PDB entry 7E80 | electron microscopy, 3.67 A resolution | chains d and W of the 77 polymer chains in the assembly

Chain d:
Name: Flagellar basal-body rod protein FlgF
Organism: Salmonella typhimurium (strain LT2 / SGSC1412 / ATCC 700720)
UniProt: P16323 (FLGF_SALTY); residue numbers follow UniProt; this construct covers 1-251
Chain sequence (251 residues; numbered 1 to 251; the number before each row is that of its first residue):
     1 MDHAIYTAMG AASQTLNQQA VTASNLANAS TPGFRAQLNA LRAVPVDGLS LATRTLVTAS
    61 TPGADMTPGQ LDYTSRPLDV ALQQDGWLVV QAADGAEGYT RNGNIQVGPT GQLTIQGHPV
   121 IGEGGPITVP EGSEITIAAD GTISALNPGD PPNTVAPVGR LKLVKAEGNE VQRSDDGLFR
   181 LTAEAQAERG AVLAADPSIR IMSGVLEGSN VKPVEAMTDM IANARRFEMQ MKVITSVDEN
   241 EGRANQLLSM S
Unresolved in the structure: 1, 251

Chain W:
Name: Flagellar basal-body rod protein FlgG
Organism: Salmonella typhimurium (strain LT2 / SGSC1412 / ATCC 700720)
UniProt: P0A1J3 (FLGG_SALTY); numbering as in UniProt (aligned over 1-260)
Chain sequence (260 residues; numbered 1 to 260; the number before each row is that of its first residue):
     1 MISSLWIAKT GLDAQQTNMD VIANNLANVS TNGFKRQRAV FEDLLYQTIR QPGAQSSEQT
    61 TLPSGLQIGT GVRPVATERL HSQGNLSQTN NSKDVAIKGQ GFFQVMLPDG TSAYTRDGSF
   121 QVDQNGQLVT AGGFQVQPAI TIPANALSIT IGRDGVVSVT QQGQAAPVQV GQLNLTTFMN
   181 DTGLESIGEN LYIETQSSGA PNESTPGLNG AGLLYQGYVE TSNVNVAEEL VNMIQVQRAY
   241 EINSKAVSTT DQMLQKLTQL
Unresolved in the structure: 1

Chain d / chain W interface:
Pairs across the interface - 69 pairs, chain d then chain W:
  Leu16(d) - Met253(W)  hydrophobic
  Gln19(d) - Thr249(W)
  Gln19(d) - Thr250(W)
  Ala20(d) - Ser3(W)
  Val21(d) - Gln67(W)
  Val21(d) - Ile68(W)  hydrophobic
  Ala23(d) - Ser4(W)
  Ala23(d) - Ile7(W)
  Ser24(d) - Ile7(W)
  Ser24(d) - Gly69(W)
  Ser24(d) - Thr70(W)
  Leu26(d) - Ile242(W)  hydrophobic
  Leu26(d) - Asn243(W)
  Ala27(d) - Val72(W)
  Asn28(d) - Asp43(W)
  Asn28(d) - Val72(W)
  Ser30(d) - Gln15(W)
  Ser30(d) - Phe41(W)
  Thr31(d) - Phe41(W)  hydrogen bond (side chain-backbone)
  Pro32(d) - Phe41(W)
  Phe34(d) - Asp43(W)
  Phe34(d) - Tyr46(W)
  Arg42(d) - Leu62(W)
  Arg42(d) - Ser64(W)
  Thr58(d) - Arg50(W)  hydrogen bond
  Ala59(d) - Arg50(W)  hydrogen bond (backbone-side chain)
  Ala59(d) - Leu66(W)
  Ser60(d) - Gly65(W)
  Thr61(d) - Gly65(W)  hydrogen bond (side chain-backbone)
  Thr61(d) - Leu66(W)
  Thr61(d) - Gln67(W)
  Pro62(d) - Leu62(W)  hydrophobic
  Asp72(d) - Glu228(W)
  Arg76(d) - Arg38(W)
  Asp79(d) - Arg38(W)  salt bridge
  Asn102(d) - Glu42(W)  hydrogen bond
  Asn104(d) - Glu78(W)
  Gln106(d) - Glu78(W)  hydrogen bond
  Val107(d) - Asn180(W)
  Pro109(d) - Met179(W)
  Pro109(d) - Gln196(W)
  Pro109(d) - Ser197(W)
  Pro109(d) - Gly199(W)
  Gln116(d) - Glu42(W)  hydrogen bond
  Glu131(d) - Met179(W)
  Gly132(d) - Met179(W)
  Pro148(d) - Gln100(W)
  Pro148(d) - Gly210(W)
  Gly149(d) - Gly210(W)
  Arg173(d) - Tyr46(W)
  Arg173(d) - Gln67(W)  hydrogen bond (backbone-side chain)
  Asp175(d) - Leu45(W)
  Asp175(d) - Tyr46(W)  hydrogen bond (backbone-backbone)
  Asp175(d) - Thr48(W)
  Met217(d) - Ile242(W)  hydrophobic
  Met217(d) - Lys245(W)
  Met220(d) - Ala246(W)  hydrophobic
  Met220(d) - Thr249(W)
  Ala224(d) - Met253(W)  hydrophobic
  Ala224(d) - Lys256(W)  hydrogen bond (backbone-side chain)
  Arg225(d) - Gln252(W)
  Phe227(d) - Met253(W)
  Phe227(d) - Lys256(W)
  Phe227(d) - Leu257(W)  hydrophobic
  Glu228(d) - Lys256(W)
  Met231(d) - Leu257(W)  hydrophobic
  Met231(d) - Leu260(W)
  Ile234(d) - Leu260(W)  hydrophobic
  Thr235(d) - Leu260(W)
Interface residues without a listed pair, chain d (53 interface residues in all): Thr15, Asn17, Ala29, Gly63, Thr74, Gly108, Gln172, Ser174, Asp176, Leu206
Interface residues without a listed pair, chain W (49 interface residues in all): Gly11, Val40, Pro52, Pro63, Gly71, Leu80, Ser198, Gln235

Overview:
Chain d and chain W form an interface of 53 and 49 residues respectively; the contacts include 10 hydrogen
bonds and 1 salt bridge. Polar pairs include Asp79(d)-Arg38(W), Thr31(d)-Phe41(W) and Thr58(d)-Arg50(W).
Here chain d is Flagellar basal-body rod protein FlgF and chain W is Flagellar basal-body rod protein FlgG,
both from Salmonella typhimurium (strain LT2 / SGSC1412 / ATCC 700720). Entry 7E80 (Cryo-EM structure of the
flagellar rod with hook and export apparatus from Salmonella) was determined by electron microscopy (same
publication as 7CBL, 7CBM, 7CG0, 7CG4, 7CGO, 7E81 and 7E82).
